PDB entry 6QP9 | X-ray diffraction, 3.60 A resolution | chains A and B

== Chain A (and B) ==
Name: Semaphorin-1A
From: Drosophila melanogaster
Notes: chain B of this document is another copy of the same molecule, construct and numbering; everything in this record applies to it too
UniProtKB: Q24322 (SEM1A_DROME); numbering as in UniProt (aligned over 80-603)
Chain sequence (536 residues; each row starts with the number of its first residue):
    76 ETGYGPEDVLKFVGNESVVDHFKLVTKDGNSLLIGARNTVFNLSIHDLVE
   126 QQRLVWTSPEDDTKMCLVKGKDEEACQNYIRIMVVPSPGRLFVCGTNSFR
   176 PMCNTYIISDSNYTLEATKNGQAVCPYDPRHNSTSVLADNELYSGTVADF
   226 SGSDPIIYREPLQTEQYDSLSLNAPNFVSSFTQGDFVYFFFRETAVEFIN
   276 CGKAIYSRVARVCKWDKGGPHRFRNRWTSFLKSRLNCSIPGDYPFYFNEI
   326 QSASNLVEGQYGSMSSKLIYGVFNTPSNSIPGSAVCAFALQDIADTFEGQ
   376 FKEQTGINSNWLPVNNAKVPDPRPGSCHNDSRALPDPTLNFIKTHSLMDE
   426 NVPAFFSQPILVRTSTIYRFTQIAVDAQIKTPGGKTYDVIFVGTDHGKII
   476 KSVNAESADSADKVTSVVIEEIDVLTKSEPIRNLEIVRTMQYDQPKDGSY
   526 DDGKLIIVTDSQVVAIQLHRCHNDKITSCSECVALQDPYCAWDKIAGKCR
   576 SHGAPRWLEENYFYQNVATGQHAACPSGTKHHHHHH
Not modelled in the structure: 76-79, 182-186, 514-525, 602-611 (chain B: 76-79, 182-186, 514-526, 602-611)
Disulfides: Cys-141/Cys-151, Cys-169/Cys-178, Cys-288/Cys-402, Cys-312/Cys-361, Cys-546/Cys-565, Cys-554/Cys-600
Glycans and other covalent adducts: N-acetylglucosamine (NAG) linked to Asn-117, Asn-311
Construct notes: expression tag (76-79, 604-611)

== How chain A and chain B interact ==
Inter-chain disulfides: Cys-276(A)/Cys-276(B)
Residue-residue contacts (15; chain A residue first):
  Cys-276(A) / Cys-276(B)  disulfide
  Lys-278(A) / Tyr-318(B)
  Tyr-318(A) / Lys-278(B)
  Tyr-318(A) / Asn-353(B)
  Pro-319(A) / Asn-353(B)  hydrogen bond (backbone-side chain)
  Phe-320(A) / Asn-353(B)
  Phe-320(A) / Ser-354(B)
  Asn-353(A) / Pro-319(B)  hydrogen bond (side chain-backbone)
  Asn-353(A) / Phe-320(B)
  Ser-354(A) / Phe-320(B)
  Ile-355(A) / Ile-355(B)  hydrophobic
  Ile-382(A) / Asn-385(B)  hydrogen bond (backbone-side chain)
  Asn-385(A) / Asn-383(B)  hydrogen bond (side chain-backbone)
  Ser-440(A) / Ser-440(B)
  Ser-440(A) / Ile-442(B)
Interface residues without a listed pair, chain A (15 interface residues in all): Asp-317, Asn-383, Thr-439, Ile-442
Interface residues without a listed pair, chain B (16 interface residues in all): Phe-273, Asp-317, Ile-382, Thr-439

== Overview ==
The interface between chain A and chain B involves 15 residues on one side and 16 on the other; the contacts
include 1 disulfide bond and 4 hydrogen bonds. Polar pairs include Pro-319(A)/Asn-353(B),
Ile-382(A)/Asn-385(B) and Asn-385(A)/Asn-383(B). Covalently linked N-acetylglucosamine: at Asn-117(A) and
Asn-311(A).
Both chains are Semaphorin-1A (Drosophila melanogaster). Entry 6QP9 (Drosophila Semaphorin 1a, extracellular
domains 1-2) was determined by X-ray diffraction, deposited together with 6QP7 and 6FKK.
